PDB entry 9DML | electron microscopy, 2.24 A resolution | chains E and I of the 9 polymer chains in the assembly

Chain E:
Name: Acetylcholine receptor subunit alpha
Organism: Homo sapiens
UniProt: P02708 (ACHA_HUMAN); residues -19 to 437 here correspond to UniProt positions 1-457 (UniProt number = residue number + 20)
Chain sequence (457 residues; row label = number of the first residue in the row; numbers below 1 keep their minus sign (Met-19 is residue -19)):
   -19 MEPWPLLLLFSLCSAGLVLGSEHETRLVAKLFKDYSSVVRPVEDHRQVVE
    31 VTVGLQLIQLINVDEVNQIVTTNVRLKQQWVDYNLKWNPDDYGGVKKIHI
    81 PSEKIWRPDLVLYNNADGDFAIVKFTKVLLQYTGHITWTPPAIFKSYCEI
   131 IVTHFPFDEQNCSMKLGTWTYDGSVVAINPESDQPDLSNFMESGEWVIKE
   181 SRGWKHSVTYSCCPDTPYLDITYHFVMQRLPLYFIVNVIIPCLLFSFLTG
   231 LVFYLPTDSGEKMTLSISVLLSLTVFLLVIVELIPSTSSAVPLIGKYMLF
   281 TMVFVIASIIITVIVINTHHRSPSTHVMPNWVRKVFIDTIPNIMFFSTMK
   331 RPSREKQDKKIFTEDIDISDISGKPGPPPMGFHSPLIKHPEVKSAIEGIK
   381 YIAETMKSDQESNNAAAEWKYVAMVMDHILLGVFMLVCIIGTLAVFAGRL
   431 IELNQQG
Not modelled in the structure: -19 to 0, 330-367
Disulfide bonds: Cys128-Cys142
Covalently attached groups: glycan linked to Asn141
Swiss-Prot annotation at these positions:
  - glycosylation: Asn141 (N-linked (GlcNAc...) asparagine)

Chain I:
Name: Acetylcholine receptor subunit epsilon
Organism: Homo sapiens
UniProt: Q04844 (ACHE_HUMAN); residues -19 to 473 here correspond to UniProt positions 1-493 (UniProt number = residue number + 20)
Chain sequence (493 residues; each row starts with the number of its first residue; numbers below 1 keep their minus sign (Met-19 is residue -19)):
   -19 MARAPLGVLLLLGLLGRGVGKNEELRLYHHLFNNYDPGSRPVREPEDTVT
    31 ISLKVTLTNLISLNEKEETLTTSVWIGIDWQDYRLNYSKDDFGGIETLRV
    81 PSELVWLPEIVLENNIDGQFGVAYDANVLVYEGGSVTWLPPAIYRSVCAV
   131 EVTYFPFDWQNCSLIFRSQTYNAEEVEFTFAVDNDGKTINKIDIDTEAYT
   181 ENGEWAIDFCPGVIRRHHGGATDGPGETDVIYSLIIRRKPLFYVINIIVP
   231 CVLISGLVLLAYFLPAQAGGQKCTVSINVLLAQTVFLFLIAQKIPETSLS
   281 VPLLGRFLIFVMVVATLIVMNCVIVLNVSQRTPTTHAMSPRLRHVLLELL
   331 PRLLGSPPPPEAPRAASPPRRASSVGLLLRAEELILKKPRSELVFEGQRH
   381 RQGTWTAAFCQSLGAAAPEVRCCVDAVNFVAESTRDQEATGEEVSDWVRM
   431 GNALDNICFWAALVLFSVGSSLIFLGAYFNRVPDLPYAPCIQP
Not modelled in the structure: -19 to 0, 335-396
Disulfide bonds: Cys128-Cys142, Cys190-Cys470
Covalently attached groups: N-acetylglucosamine (NAG) linked to Asn66, Asn141
Swiss-Prot annotation at these positions:
  - glycosylation (N-linked (GlcNAc...) asparagine): Asn66, Asn141

Interface between chain E and chain I:
Residue-residue contacts - 107 pairs, chain E then chain I:
  Ser16(E) - Leu5(I)
  Val18(E) - Tyr8(I)  hydrophobic
  Val18(E) - Arg79(I)
  Val18(E) - Val80(I)  hydrophobic
  Val18(E) - Pro81(I)
  Val19(E) - Glu4(I)
  Val19(E) - Leu5(I)
  Arg20(E) - Asn2(I)  hydrogen bond (backbone-side chain)
  Arg20(E) - Glu4(I)  salt bridge
  Val22(E) - Asn2(I)
  Glu23(E) - Lys1(I)  hydrogen bond (backbone-backbone)
  Glu23(E) - Asn2(I)
  His25(E) - Asn2(I)  hydrogen bond (backbone-side chain)
  His25(E) - Glu3(I)
  His25(E) - Gly73(I)  hydrogen bond (side chain-backbone)
  His25(E) - Ile75(I)
  Asn47(E) - Ser42(I)
  Gln48(E) - Glu181(I)
  Gln48(E) - Asn182(I)
  Gln48(E) - Gly183(I)  hydrogen bond (side chain-backbone)
  Ile49(E) - Ile41(I)  hydrophobic
  Asp89(E) - Tyr104(I)
  Val91(E) - Tyr104(I)  hydrophobic
  Tyr93(E) - Thr38(I)
  Asn95(E) - Asn39(I)  hydrogen bond (backbone-side chain)
  Asn95(E) - Ser53(I)  hydrogen bond (backbone-side chain)
  Asn95(E) - Ile123(I)
  Ala96(E) - Ile41(I)
  Ala96(E) - Ser53(I)
  Ala96(E) - Ile123(I)
  Phe100(E) - Ser53(I)
  Phe100(E) - Ala103(I)  hydrophobic
  Phe100(E) - Pro121(I)  hydrophobic
  Phe100(E) - Ala122(I)
  Phe100(E) - Ile123(I)  hydrophobic
  Ala101(E) - Tyr104(I)  hydrophobic
  Tyr127(E) - Asn39(I)
  Tyr127(E) - Leu40(I)
  Tyr127(E) - Ile41(I)  hydrophobic
  Tyr127(E) - Thr180(I)
  Tyr127(E) - Asn182(I)
  Glu129(E) - Thr180(I)
  Trp149(E) - Ala106(I)
  Trp149(E) - Leu119(I)  hydrogen bond (side chain-backbone)
  Trp149(E) - Pro121(I)
  Thr150(E) - Arg79(I)  hydrogen bond (backbone-side chain)
  Thr150(E) - Ala106(I)
  Thr150(E) - Asn107(I)  hydrogen bond
  Thr150(E) - Leu109(I)
  Tyr151(E) - Arg79(I)
  Tyr151(E) - Asn107(I)
  Asp152(E) - Arg79(I)  salt bridge
  Val155(E) - Arg79(I)
  Cys192(E) - Asn164(I)
  Gly240(E) - Gln251(I)  hydrogen bond (backbone-side chain)
  Glu241(E) - Gln251(I)
  Lys242(E) - Gln251(I)
  Met243(E) - Gln251(I)
  Met243(E) - Val255(I)  hydrophobic
  Thr244(E) - Gln251(I)  hydrogen bond
  Ile247(E) - Val255(I)  hydrophobic
  Ile247(E) - Asn258(I)
  Leu250(E) - Leu237(I)  hydrophobic
  Leu251(E) - Asn258(I)
  Leu251(E) - Leu261(I)  hydrophobic
  Leu251(E) - Ala262(I)
  Thr254(E) - Ile234(I)
  Thr254(E) - Ala262(I)
  Thr254(E) - Val265(I)
  Thr254(E) - Phe266(I)
  Leu257(E) - Phe266(I)  hydrophobic
  Leu258(E) - Phe268(I)  hydrophobic
  Leu258(E) - Leu269(I)  hydrophobic
  Val261(E) - Leu269(I)  hydrophobic
  Ser266(E) - Phe222(I)
  Thr267(E) - Phe222(I)
  Ser268(E) - Gly183(I)
  Ser268(E) - Lys219(I)  hydrogen bond (side chain-backbone)
  Ser268(E) - Leu221(I)
  Ser268(E) - Phe222(I)  hydrogen bond (side chain-backbone)
  Ser269(E) - Gly183(I)  hydrogen bond (backbone-backbone)
  Ala270(E) - Leu221(I)
  Val271(E) - Leu221(I)  hydrophobic
  Val271(E) - Ile225(I)  hydrophobic
  Leu279(E) - Ile225(I)  hydrophobic
  Leu279(E) - Val229(I)  hydrophobic
  Ile286(E) - Leu233(I)  hydrophobic
  Ile286(E) - Leu237(I)  hydrophobic
  Ile289(E) - Leu237(I)  hydrophobic
  Ile289(E) - Leu240(I)  hydrophobic
  Ile290(E) - Leu240(I)  hydrophobic
  Val293(E) - Leu240(I)
  Ile296(E) - Leu244(I)  hydrophobic
  Ile296(E) - Pro245(I)
  Asn297(E) - Phe243(I)  hydrogen bond (side chain-backbone)
  Glu371(E) - Val404(I)
  Glu371(E) - Asn408(I)
  Val372(E) - Val404(I)  hydrophobic
  Ser374(E) - Asn408(I)  hydrogen bond
  Ala375(E) - Val407(I)
  Ala375(E) - Asn408(I)  hydrogen bond (backbone-side chain)
  Gly378(E) - Ala411(I)
  Tyr381(E) - Thr414(I)
  Tyr381(E) - Arg415(I)
  Tyr381(E) - Glu418(I)
  Ile382(E) - Thr414(I)
  Thr385(E) - Glu418(I)
Also at the interface, not in a pair above, chain E (71 interface residues in all): Asp24, Arg26, Asn94, Asp97, Gly98, Val255, Gly275, Met278, Met282, Val283, His300, Thr305, Asp389
Also at the interface, not in a pair above, chain I (79 interface residues in all): Val54, Trp55, Phe72, Gly74, Leu84, Pro120, Arg125, Glu184, Pro220, Asn226, Pro230, Gln247, Gly249, Gly250, Lys273, Val400, Arg401, Asp405, Val410, Arg429

In short:
71 residues of chain E face 79 of chain I across their interface, with 18 hydrogen bonds and 2 salt bridges.
Polar pairs include Arg20(E)-Glu4(I), Asp152(E)-Arg79(I) and Arg20(E)-Asn2(I). Covalently linked
N-acetylglucosamine: at Asn66(I) and Asn141(I).
Chain E is Acetylcholine receptor subunit alpha and chain I is Acetylcholine receptor subunit epsilon, both
from Homo sapiens; the structure, Human muscle nAChR with fab2-bound, was determined by electron microscopy
(same publication as 9DMG, 9DMH, 9DMJ, 9DMK, 9DMQ, 9DMS and 9DMT).
